PDB entry 8HRS | X-ray diffraction, 2.00 A resolution | chains A and D of the 4 polymer chains in the assembly

Chain A (and D):
Name: Glyceraldehyde-3-phosphate dehydrogenase
Organism: Corynebacterium glutamicum ATCC 13032
Notes: EC 1.2.1.12; chain D of this document is another copy of the same molecule, construct and numbering; everything in this record applies to it too
Reference sequence: Q01651 (G3P_CORGL); residue numbers follow UniProt; this construct covers 1-334
Chain sequence (342 residues; each row starts with the number of its first residue):
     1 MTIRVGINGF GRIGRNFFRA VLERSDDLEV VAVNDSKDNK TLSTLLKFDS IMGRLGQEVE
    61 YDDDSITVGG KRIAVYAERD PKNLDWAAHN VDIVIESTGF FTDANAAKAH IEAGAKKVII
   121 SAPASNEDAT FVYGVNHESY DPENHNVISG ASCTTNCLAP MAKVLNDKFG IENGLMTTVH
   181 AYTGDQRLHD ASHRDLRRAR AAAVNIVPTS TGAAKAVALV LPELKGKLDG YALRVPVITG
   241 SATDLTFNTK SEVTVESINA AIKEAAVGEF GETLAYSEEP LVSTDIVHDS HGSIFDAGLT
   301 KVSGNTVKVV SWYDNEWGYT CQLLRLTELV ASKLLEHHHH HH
Unresolved in the structure: 1, 337-342 (chain D: 1, 335-342)
Sequence notes: engineered mutation Ser36 (Leu in Q01651), Lys37 (Thr in Q01651), Ser192 (Pro in Q01651); expression tag (335-342)
UniProt features mapped onto this chain:
  - active site: Cys153 (Nucleophile)
  - binding site (NAD(+)): Arg12, Ile13, Asp35, Arg79, Ser121, Asn315
  - binding site (D-glyceraldehyde 3-phosphate): Ser152 to Thr154, Thr183, Arg198, Thr211, Gly212, Arg234
  - site: His180 (Activates thiol group during catalysis)
Ligand contacts: NADP (NAP; NADP nicotinamide-adenine-dinucleotide phosphate): Asn8, Gly9, Phe10, Gly11, Arg12, Ile13, Asn34, Asp35, Ser36, Lys37, Glu78, Arg79, Ser97, Thr98, Gly99, Phe100, Phe101, Thr102, Ser121, Ala122, Cys153, His180, Thr183, Asn315, Glu316, Tyr319

Chain A / chain D interface:
Residue-residue contacts (59):
  Arg12(A) - His189(D)
  Arg12(A) - Asp190(D)  salt bridge
  Arg15(A) - Asp190(D)  hydrogen bond (side chain-backbone)
  Lys37(A) - Ala191(D)
  Lys37(A) - Ser192(D)
  Thr41(A) - Leu196(D)
  Thr44(A) - Leu196(D)
  Leu45(A) - Ala191(D)
  Leu45(A) - Arg200(D)
  Phe48(A) - Arg200(D)
  Asp49(A) - Asp190(D)
  Asp49(A) - Arg200(D)
  Ser50(A) - Asp190(D)  hydrogen bond
  Ser50(A) - Arg200(D)  hydrogen bond
  Ser50(A) - Ala201(D)
  Ser50(A) - Asn205(D)  hydrogen bond
  Tyr182(A) - Leu188(D)  hydrophobic
  Tyr182(A) - His189(D)
  Tyr182(A) - Ala203(D)
  Tyr182(A) - Val204(D)
  Thr183(A) - Leu188(D)
  Thr183(A) - His189(D)
  Gly184(A) - His189(D)
  Gln186(A) - Leu188(D)
  Leu188(A) - Tyr182(D)  hydrophobic
  Leu188(A) - Thr183(D)
  Leu188(A) - Gln186(D)
  Leu188(A) - Leu188(D)  hydrophobic
  Leu188(A) - Ala202(D)  hydrophobic
  His189(A) - Arg12(D)
  His189(A) - Ile51(D)
  His189(A) - Tyr182(D)
  His189(A) - Thr183(D)
  His189(A) - Gly184(D)
  His189(A) - Ile238(D)  hydrogen bond (side chain-backbone)
  His189(A) - Glu316(D)  salt bridge
  Asp190(A) - Arg12(D)  salt bridge
  Asp190(A) - Arg15(D)  hydrogen bond (backbone-side chain)
  Asp190(A) - Asp49(D)
  Asp190(A) - Ser50(D)  hydrogen bond
  Ala191(A) - Leu45(D)
  Ser192(A) - Lys37(D)
  Leu196(A) - Thr41(D)
  Leu196(A) - Thr44(D)
  Arg200(A) - Leu45(D)
  Arg200(A) - Phe48(D)
  Arg200(A) - Asp49(D)
  Arg200(A) - Ser50(D)  hydrogen bond
  Ala201(A) - Ser50(D)
  Ala201(A) - Ile238(D)  hydrophobic
  Ala202(A) - Leu188(D)  hydrophobic
  Ala203(A) - Tyr182(D)
  Ala203(A) - Ala203(D)  hydrophobic
  Val204(A) - Ile238(D)  hydrophobic
  Asn205(A) - Ser50(D)  hydrogen bond
  Ile238(A) - His189(D)  hydrogen bond (backbone-side chain)
  Ile238(A) - Ala201(D)  hydrophobic
  Ile238(A) - Val204(D)  hydrophobic
  Glu316(A) - His189(D)  salt bridge
Also at the interface, not in a pair above, chain A (31 interface residues in all): Lys40, Ile51, His193, Ala199
Also at the interface, not in a pair above, chain D (31 interface residues in all): Lys40, His193, Ala199

Overview:
Chain A and chain D each contribute 31 residues to their interface; the contacts include 10 hydrogen bonds and
4 salt bridges. Polar contacts include Arg12(A)-Asp190(D), His189(A)-Glu316(D) and Arg15(A)-Asp190(D). Bound
to chain A: NADP.
Both chains are Glyceraldehyde-3-phosphate dehydrogenase (Corynebacterium glutamicum ATCC 13032). Entry 8HRS
(Crystal structure of glyceraldehyde-3-phosphate dehydrogenase from Corynebacterium glutamicum ATCC13032
(L36S/T37K/P192S) in complex with NADP) was determined by X-ray diffraction together with 8HRO, 8HRP, 8HRQ,
8HRR and 8HRT from the same study.
